PDB entry 9FQ8 | electron microscopy, 2.20 A resolution | chains 4H and 4X of the 26 polymer chains in the assembly

== Chain 4H ==
Name: Cytochrome c oxidase subunit 30
From: Perkinsus marinus
Amino-acid sequence (141 residues; each row starts with the number of its first residue):
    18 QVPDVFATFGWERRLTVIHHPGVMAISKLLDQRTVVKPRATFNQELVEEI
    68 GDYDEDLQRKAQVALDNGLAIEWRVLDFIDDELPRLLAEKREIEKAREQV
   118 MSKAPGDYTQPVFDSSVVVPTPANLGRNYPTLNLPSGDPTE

== Chain 4X ==
Name: Cytochrome Coxidase subunit, putative
From: Perkinsus marinus
Amino-acid sequence (226 residues; each row starts with the number of its first residue):
    33 YRHWHRMSEDDWALPLDSMPEDVKTLMATPQTERGFVEDYWYNRIRGEAT
    83 LLDPEALPSKSYIALARDMGLQIVDEPSSHMMGLIELYEYLRGASFVGPF
   133 GTIENPVLVPAVGQERVVACTGGVGDEEHFTLWFRCREGFMYRCGECDQI
   183 FMLVRLYYEDRYWTQTLVRDTFMSDGDMFDLKTLERVHKMWNKDEMVRWE
   233 VGYWAQDYVLGKGVLPGMVEEHTRVN
Bound ions: Zn2+: Cys-152, His-161, Cys-176, Cys-179

== Chain 4H / chain 4X interface ==
Residue-residue contacts - 64 pairs, chain 4H then chain 4X:
  Gln-18(4H) with Tyr-94(4X)
  Val-19(4H) with Tyr-94(4X), hydrophobic
  Pro-20(4H) with Tyr-94(4X); Ile-95(4X), hydrophobic; Ile-105(4X), hydrophobic
  Asp-21(4H) with Ile-105(4X); Val-106(4X), hydrogen bond (backbone-backbone)
  Val-22(4H) with Ala-98(4X), hydrophobic; Gln-104(4X); Ile-105(4X), hydrophobic; Val-106(4X)
  Phe-23(4H) with Leu-103(4X); Gln-104(4X), hydrogen bond (backbone-backbone); Val-106(4X), hydrophobic; Ser-110(4X); Ser-111(4X); Met-114(4X), hydrophobic
  Thr-25(4H) with Gln-197(4X)
  Gly-27(4H) with Asp-43(4X)
  Trp-28(4H) with Asp-42(4X); Asp-43(4X), hydrogen bond (backbone-side chain); Leu-46(4X), hydrophobic; Phe-68(4X); Tyr-72(4X), hydrophobic
  Glu-29(4H) with Asp-43(4X)
  Arg-30(4H) with Trp-36(4X); His-37(4X); Arg-38(4X), hydrogen bond (side chain-backbone); Met-39(4X); Ser-40(4X); Asp-43(4X), salt bridge
  Arg-31(4H) with Trp-36(4X); Phe-68(4X); Gln-197(4X), hydrogen bond
  Leu-32(4H) with Tyr-33(4X), hydrophobic; Trp-36(4X); Glu-118(4X)
  Thr-33(4H) with Met-114(4X); Glu-118(4X); Gln-197(4X)
  Pro-38(4H) with Tyr-94(4X), hydrophobic
  Met-41(4H) with Leu-103(4X), hydrophobic
  Ala-42(4H) with Met-101(4X), hydrophobic
  Lys-45(4H) with Leu-83(4X); Met-101(4X)
  Gln-49(4H) with Glu-80(4X), hydrogen bond
  Thr-51(4H) with Arg-230(4X), hydrogen bond (backbone-side chain)
  Val-52(4H) with Leu-84(4X), hydrophobic; Trp-223(4X), hydrophobic; Arg-230(4X)
  Tyr-125(4H) with Pro-90(4X), hydrophobic
  Gln-127(4H) with Pro-86(4X); Glu-87(4X)
  Pro-137(4H) with Trp-223(4X); Arg-230(4X)
  Thr-138(4H) with Trp-223(4X)
  Pro-139(4H) with Met-222(4X); Trp-223(4X); Lys-225(4X), hydrogen bond (backbone-side chain)
  Leu-142(4H) with Met-222(4X); Trp-223(4X), hydrophobic; Lys-225(4X); Met-228(4X); Arg-230(4X), hydrogen bond (backbone-side chain)
Other interface residues (no listed pair), chain 4H (33 interface residues in all): Ile-35, Gly-39, Leu-46, Lys-54, Gly-143, Arg-144
Other interface residues (no listed pair), chain 4X (39 interface residues in all): Val-69, Leu-97, Thr-198, Asn-224

== Summary ==
Chain 4H and chain 4X form an interface of 33 and 39 residues respectively; the contacts include 9 hydrogen
bonds and 1 salt bridge. Polar contacts include Arg-30(4H)/Asp-43(4X), Trp-28(4H)/Asp-43(4X) and
Arg-30(4H)/Arg-38(4X). The Zn2+ site is built by Cys-152(4X), His-161(4X), Cys-176(4X) and Cys-179(4X).
Here chain 4H is Cytochrome c oxidase subunit 30 and chain 4X is Cytochrome Coxidase subunit, putative, both
from Perkinsus marinus. Entry 9FQ8 (Perkinsus marinus Respiratory complex CIV) was determined by electron
microscopy.
